Entry 8JH3 (electron microscopy, 3.70 A resolution); this record covers chains T and a of the 23 polymer chains in the assembly.

# Chain T
Molecule: 198-nt DNA strand
Source organism: synthetic construct
Sequence (198 nucleotides; each row starts with the number of its first residue; numbers below 1 keep their minus sign (DA-72 is residue -72)):
   -72 ATCAGAATCC CGGTGCCGAG GCCGCTCAAT TGGTCGTAGA CAGCTCTAGC ACCGCTTAAA
   -12 CGCACGTACG CGCTGTCCCC CGCGTTTTAA CCGCCAAGGG GATTACACCC AAGACACCAG
    48 GCACGAGACA GAAAAAAACA ACGAAAACGG CCACCACCCA AACACACCAA ACACAAGAGC
   108 TAATTGACTG ACGTAAGC
Unresolved in the structure: 87-125

# Chain a
Molecule: Histone H3.3
Source organism: Homo sapiens
UniProtKB: P84243 (H33_HUMAN); residues 0-135 here correspond to UniProt positions 1-136 (UniProt number = residue number + 1)
Amino-acid sequence (136 residues; each row starts with the number of its first residue; numbering starts at 0):
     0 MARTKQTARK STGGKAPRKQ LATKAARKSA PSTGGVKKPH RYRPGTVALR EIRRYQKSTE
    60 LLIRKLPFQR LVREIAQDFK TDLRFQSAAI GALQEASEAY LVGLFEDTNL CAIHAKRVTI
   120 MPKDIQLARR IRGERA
Unresolved in the structure: 0-38, 134-135

# Chain T / chain a interface
Residue-residue contacts - 8 pairs, chain T then chain a:
  DG-24(T) with Phe84(a), phosphate contact; Gln85(a), phosphate contact; Ser86(a), hydrogen bond to the phosphate
  DC-23(T) with Arg72(a), salt bridge to the phosphate; Phe84(a), hydrogen bond to the phosphate
  DG-3(T) with Arg116(a), phosphate contact; Val117(a), phosphate contact; Thr118(a), hydrogen bond to the phosphate
Other interface residues (no listed pair), chain T (5 interface residues in all): DA-25, DC-4
Other interface residues (no listed pair), chain a (8 interface residues in all): Arg83

# Overview
Chain T and chain a form an interface of 5 and 8 residues respectively; the contacts include 3 hydrogen bonds
and 1 salt bridge. Polar pairs include DG-24(T)-Ser86(a), DC-23(T)-Phe84(a) and DG-3(T)-Thr118(a).
Chain T is a 198-nt DNA strand (synthetic construct) and chain a is Histone H3.3 (Homo sapiens); the
structure, RNA polymerase II elongation complex containing 40 bp upstream DNA loop, stalled at SHL(-1) of the
..., was determined by electron microscopy (same publication as 8JH2 and 8JH4).
